Entry 9GGF (electron microscopy, 2.65 A resolution); this record covers chains B and C of the 5 polymer chains in the assembly.

== Chain B (and C) ==
Name: DNA polymerase subunit gamma-2
Organism: Homo sapiens
Notes: engineered mutation(s): A169T; chain C of this document is another copy of the same molecule, construct and numbering; everything in this record applies to it too
UniProtKB: Q9UHN1 (DPOG2_HUMAN); residues 26-485 here = UniProt positions 26-485
Chain sequence (467 residues; row label = number of the first residue in the row):
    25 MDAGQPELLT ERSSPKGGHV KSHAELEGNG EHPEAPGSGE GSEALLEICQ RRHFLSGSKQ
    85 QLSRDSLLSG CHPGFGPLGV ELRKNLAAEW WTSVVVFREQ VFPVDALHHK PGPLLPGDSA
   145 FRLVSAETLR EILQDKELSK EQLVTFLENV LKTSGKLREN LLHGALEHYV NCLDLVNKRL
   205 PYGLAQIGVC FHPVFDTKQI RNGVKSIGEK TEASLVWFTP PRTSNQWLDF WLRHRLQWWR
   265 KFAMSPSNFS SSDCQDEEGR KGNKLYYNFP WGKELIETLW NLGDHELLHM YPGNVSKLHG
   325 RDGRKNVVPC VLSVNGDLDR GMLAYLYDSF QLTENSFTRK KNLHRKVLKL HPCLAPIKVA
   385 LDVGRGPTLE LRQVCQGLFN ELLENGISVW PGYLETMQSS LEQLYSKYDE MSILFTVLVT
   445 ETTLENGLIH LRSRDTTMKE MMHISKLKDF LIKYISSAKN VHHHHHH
Disordered / not traced: 25-66, 138-176, 219-228, 355-368, 483-491 (chain C: 25-66, 139-177, 219-229, 355-368, 483-491)
Sequence notes: initiating methionine (25); variant Thr169 (Ala in Q9UHN1); expression tag (486-491)
Swiss-Prot annotation at these positions:
  - modified residue: Ser38 (Phosphoserine)

== Chain B / chain C interface ==
Contacting residue pairs (59):
  His77(B) with Asn195(C); Asp198(C), salt bridge; Leu199(C)
  Ser80(B) with His192(C)
  Gly98(B) with Asp129(C)
  Phe99(B) with Asp129(C), hydrogen bond (backbone-side chain)
  Pro101(B) with Pro127(C)
  Val104(B) with Pro127(C), hydrophobic; Asp129(C)
  Arg107(B) with Asp129(C), salt bridge
  Lys108(B) with Trp115(C)
  Trp115(B) with Glu105(C)
  Val120(B) with Leu407(C)
  Phe121(B) with Leu407(C), hydrophobic; Glu408(C)
  Glu123(B) with Phe403(C); Pro415(C)
  Phe126(B) with Trp414(C), hydrophobic
  Pro127(B) with Pro101(C); Val104(C), hydrophobic; Glu105(C)
  Asp129(B) with Gly98(C); Phe99(C), hydrogen bond (side chain-backbone); Val104(C); Arg107(C), salt bridge
  Leu131(B) with His96(C); Pro97(C)
  His132(B) with His132(C); Val213(C); Phe215(C); Glu233(C), hydrogen bond (backbone-side chain)
  His133(B) with Ile231(C); Glu233(C), salt bridge
  Leu181(B) with Leu181(C), hydrophobic
  His192(B) with Ser80(C)
  Asn195(B) with His77(C), hydrogen bond (backbone-side chain)
  Asp198(B) with His77(C)
  Leu199(B) with His77(C); Pro101(C), hydrophobic; Trp414(C)
  Asn201(B) with Glu419(C)
  Arg203(B) with Leu418(C), hydrogen bond (side chain-backbone); Glu419(C), salt bridge
  Val213(B) with His132(C)
  Phe215(B) with His132(C)
  Ile231(B) with His133(C), hydrogen bond (backbone-side chain)
  Glu233(B) with Leu131(C); His132(C), salt bridge; His133(C), salt bridge
  Arg325(B) with Thr420(C), hydrogen bond
  Leu407(B) with Val120(C); Phe121(C), hydrophobic
  Glu408(B) with Phe121(C)
  Pro415(B) with Glu123(C)
  Leu418(B) with Glu123(C); Arg203(C), hydrogen bond (backbone-side chain)
  Glu419(B) with Asn201(C), hydrogen bond; Arg203(C)
  Thr420(B) with Arg203(C)
Other interface residues (no listed pair), chain B (41 interface residues in all): His96, Glu105, Asn404, Trp414, Met421
Other interface residues (no listed pair), chain C (43 interface residues in all): Gly81, Phe126, Val128, Asn404, Tyr417

== In short ==
41 residues of chain B and 43 residues of chain C are in contact; the contacts include 9 hydrogen bonds and 7
salt bridges. Polar contacts include His77(B)-Asp198(C), Arg107(B)-Asp129(C) and His133(B)-Glu233(C).
Both chains are DNA polymerase subunit gamma-2 (Homo sapiens). Entry 9GGF (Structure of WT human mitochondrial
DNA polymerase gamma) was determined by electron microscopy, deposited together with 9GGB, 9GGC, 9GGD and
9GGE.
